8QBA - chain A; structure by X-ray diffraction, 1.39 A resolution.

Chain A:
Molecule: Myoglobin
Organism: Physeter catodon
UniProt: P02185 (MYG_PHYMC); residues 0-153 here correspond to UniProt positions 1-154 (UniProt number = residue number + 1)
Chain sequence (155 residues; row label = number of the first residue in the row; numbering starts at 0):
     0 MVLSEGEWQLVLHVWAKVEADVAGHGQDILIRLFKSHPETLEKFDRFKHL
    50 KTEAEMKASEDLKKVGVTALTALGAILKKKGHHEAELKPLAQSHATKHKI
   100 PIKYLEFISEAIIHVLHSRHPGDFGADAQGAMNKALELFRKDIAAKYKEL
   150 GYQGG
Construct notes: conflict Val64 (His65 in P02185), Ala68 (Val69 in P02185); expression tag (154)
Metal / ion sites: heme Fe: His93 (together with ethyl glycinate)
Small-molecule neighbours:
  - ethyl glycinate (GEE): Gly25, Ile28, Leu29, Phe43, Val64, Gly65, Ala68, Leu69, His93, Ile107
  - heme (HEM): Leu32, Thr39, Lys42, Phe43, Arg45, Val64, Thr67, Ala68, Ala71, Leu72, Leu89, Ser92, His93, His97, Ile99, Tyr103, Leu104, Ile107, Ile111, Phe138
Swiss-Prot annotation at these positions:
  - binding site (heme b): His93
  - modified residue: Ser3 (Phosphoserine), Thr67 (Phosphothreonine)

Overview:
Bound to chain A: heme and ethyl glycinate. From UniProt: heme b-binding residue His93.
Chain A is Myoglobin (Physeter catodon); the structure, Sperm whale myoblogin mutant H64V V68A in complex with
glycine ethyl ester, was determined by X-ray diffraction (same publication as 8QBC).
